3WJO - chains A and B; structure by X-ray diffraction, 2.45 A resolution.

[Chain A (and B)]
Name: Octaprenyl diphosphate synthase
Source organism: Escherichia coli
Notes: EC 2.5.1.-; chain B of this document is another copy of the same molecule, construct and numbering; everything in this record applies to it too
UniProtKB: K0BUH0 (K0BUH0_ECO1E); residues 1-323 here = UniProt positions 1-323
Chain sequence (337 residues; each row starts with the number of its first residue; numbers below 1 keep their minus sign (Met-13 is residue -13)):
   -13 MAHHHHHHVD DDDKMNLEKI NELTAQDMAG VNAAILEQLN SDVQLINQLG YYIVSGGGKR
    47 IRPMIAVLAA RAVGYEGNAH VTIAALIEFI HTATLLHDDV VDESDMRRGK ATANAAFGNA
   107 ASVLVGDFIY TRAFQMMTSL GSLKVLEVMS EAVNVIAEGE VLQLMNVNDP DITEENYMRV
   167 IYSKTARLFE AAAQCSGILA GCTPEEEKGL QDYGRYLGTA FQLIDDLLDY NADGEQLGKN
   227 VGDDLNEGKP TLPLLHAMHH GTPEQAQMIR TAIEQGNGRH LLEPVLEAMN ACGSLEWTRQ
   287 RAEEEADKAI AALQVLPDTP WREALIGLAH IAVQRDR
Not modelled in the structure: -13 to 0, 153-161, 219-226, 320-323 (chain B: -13 to 0, 92-102, 221-224, 322-323)
Differences from the reference sequence: expression tag (-13 to 0)
Small-molecule neighbours:
  - 3-methylbut-3-enyl trihydrogen diphosphate (IPE), molecule 1: Gly44, Lys45, Ile47, Arg48, His77, Leu81, Arg93, Lys170, Thr171, Phe207, Gln208, Asp211
  - 3-methylbut-3-enyl trihydrogen diphosphate (IPE), molecule 2: Leu81, Asp84, Asp88, Arg93, Lys170, Asp230
From the paper describing this entry:
  - binding site for 3-methylbut-3-enyl trihydrogen diphosphate: Lys45, Arg48, His77
  - conformationally variable residues (side-chain flip): Lys45, Arg94, Lys170
  - catalytic residues: Arg93, Arg94 (proposed by the authors, not directly observed)
  - specificity-determining residues: Ala79

[Chain A / chain B interface]
Residue-residue contacts (68):
  Ser27(A) with Glu144(B), hydrogen bond
  Asp28(A) with Glu144(B); Arg165(B), salt bridge
  Val29(A) with Glu144(B); Leu148(B), hydrophobic; Met151(B), hydrophobic
  Leu31(A) with Val147(B), hydrophobic; Met151(B), hydrophobic
  Ile32(A) with Glu144(B); Val147(B), hydrophobic
  His83(A) with His83(B); Val109(B); Asp113(B), salt bridge
  Val87(A) with Ala106(B), hydrophobic; Val109(B), hydrophobic; Leu110(B), hydrophobic
  Gly104(A) with Asp88(B)
  Asn105(A) with Val86(B); Val87(B), hydrogen bond (side chain-backbone); Asp88(B), hydrogen bond (backbone-side chain); Asn105(B)
  Ala106(A) with Asp88(B), hydrogen bond (backbone-side chain); Leu150(B), hydrophobic
  Ala107(A) with Leu150(B)
  Val109(A) with His83(B); Val109(B), hydrophobic
  Leu110(A) with Glu146(B); Val147(B), hydrophobic; Leu150(B), hydrophobic
  Asp113(A) with His83(B), salt bridge; Tyr116(B)
  Phe114(A) with Asn140(B), hydrogen bond (backbone-side chain); Ala143(B), hydrophobic
  Tyr116(A) with Phe120(B), hydrophobic
  Thr117(A) with Phe120(B); Val139(B); Asn140(B), hydrogen bond
  Arg118(A) with Asn140(B), hydrogen bond
  Phe120(A) with Phe120(B), hydrophobic; Met123(B), hydrophobic; Thr124(B); Leu132(B), hydrophobic; Ser136(B)
  Gln121(A) with Ser136(B); Glu137(B); Asn140(B), hydrogen bond
  Thr124(A) with Leu132(B); Ser136(B)
  Gly127(A) with Leu129(B)
  Leu129(A) with Gly127(B); Leu129(B), hydrophobic; Leu132(B), hydrophobic
  Leu132(A) with Leu132(B), hydrophobic
  Ser136(A) with Gln121(B)
  Glu137(A) with Gln121(B)
  Val139(A) with Thr117(B)
  Asn140(A) with Phe114(B), hydrogen bond (side chain-backbone); Thr117(B), hydrogen bond; Arg118(B), hydrogen bond; Gln121(B), hydrogen bond
  Ala143(A) with Phe114(B), hydrophobic; Thr117(B)
  Glu144(A) with Ser27(B), hydrogen bond; Phe114(B)
  Glu146(A) with Leu110(B)
  Val147(A) with Leu110(B)
  Leu150(A) with Ala106(B), hydrophobic
  Met151(A) with Leu31(B), hydrophobic
Interface residues without a listed pair, chain A (39 interface residues in all): Gln30, Val86, Val111, Glu133, Leu148
Interface residues without a listed pair, chain B (37 interface residues in all): Val29, Ile32, Val111

[Overview]
Chain A and chain B form an interface of 39 and 37 residues respectively; the contacts include 13 hydrogen
bonds and 3 salt bridges. Polar pairs include Asp28(A)-Arg165(B), His83(A)-Asp113(B) and Ser27(A)-Glu144(B).
The paper reports catalytic residues Arg93(A) and Arg94(A); a binding site for 3-methylbut-3-enyl trihydrogen
diphosphate at Lys45(A), Arg48(A) and His77(A).
Both chains are Octaprenyl diphosphate synthase (Escherichia coli). Entry 3WJO (Crystal structure of
Octaprenyl Pyrophosphate synthase from Escherichia coli with isopentenyl pyrophosphate (IPP)) was determined
by X-ray diffraction, deposited together with 3WJK and 3WJN.
